Entry 2EX9 (X-ray diffraction, 1.65 A resolution); this record covers chain A.

== Chain A ==
Protein: Penicillin-binding protein 4
From: Escherichia coli
Notes: EC 3.4.16.4, 3.4.99.-
Reference sequence: P24228 (PBP4_ECOLI); residues 21-477 here = UniProt positions 21-477
Chain sequence (458 residues; row label = number of the first residue in the row):
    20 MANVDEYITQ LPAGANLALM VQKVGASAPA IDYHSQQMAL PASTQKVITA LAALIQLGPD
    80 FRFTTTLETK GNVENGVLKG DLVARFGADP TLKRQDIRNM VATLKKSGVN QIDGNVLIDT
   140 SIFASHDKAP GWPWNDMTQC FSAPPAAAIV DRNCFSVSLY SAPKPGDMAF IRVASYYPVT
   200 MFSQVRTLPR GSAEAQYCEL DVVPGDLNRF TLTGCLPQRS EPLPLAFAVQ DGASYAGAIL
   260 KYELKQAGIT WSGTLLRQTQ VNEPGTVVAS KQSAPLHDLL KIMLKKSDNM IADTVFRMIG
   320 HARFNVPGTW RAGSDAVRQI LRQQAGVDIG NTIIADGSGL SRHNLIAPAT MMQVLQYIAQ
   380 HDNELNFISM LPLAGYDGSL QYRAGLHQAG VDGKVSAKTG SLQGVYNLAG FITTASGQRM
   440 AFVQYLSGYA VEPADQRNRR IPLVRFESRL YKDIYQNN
Disordered / not traced: 20-27, 452-459
Differences from the reference sequence: initiating methionine (20); engineered mutation Tyr261 (Asp in P24228)
UniProt features mapped onto this chain:
  - active site: Ser62 (Acyl-ester intermediate), Lys65 (Proton acceptor), Ser306
  - binding site (substrate): Lys417
Disulfide bonds: Cys159-Cys173, Cys217-Cys234
Covalent attachments: open form - penicillin v (35P) linked to Ser62
Ligand contacts: open form - penicillin v (35P; (2R,4S)-5,5-dimethyl-2-{(1R)-2-oxo-1-[(phenoxyacetyl)amino]ethyl}-1,3-thiazolidine-4-carboxylic acid): Ala61, Lys65, Phe160, Lys305, Ser306, Asn308, Ser357, Leu359, Ser398, Thr418, Gly419, Ser420, Leu421, Gln422

== In short ==
Covalently linked open form - penicillin v: at Ser62. Curated annotation (UniProt) lists 3 active-site
residues and substrate-binding residue Lys417.
Chain A is Penicillin-binding protein 4 (Escherichia coli); the structure, Crystal structure of penicillin
binding protein 4 (dacB) from Escherichia coli, complexed with penicillin-V, was determined by X-ray
diffraction (same publication as 2EX6 and 2EXB).
